9F0K - chains A and B of the 3 polymer chains in the assembly; structure by electron microscopy, 3.00 A resolution.

# Chain A
Name: Capsid protein VP1
From: Human poliovirus 1 Mahoney
UniProtKB: P03300 (POLG_POL1M); residues 1-302 here correspond to UniProt positions 580-881 (UniProt number = residue number + 579)
Chain sequence (302 residues; numbered 1 to 302; the number before each row is that of its first residue):
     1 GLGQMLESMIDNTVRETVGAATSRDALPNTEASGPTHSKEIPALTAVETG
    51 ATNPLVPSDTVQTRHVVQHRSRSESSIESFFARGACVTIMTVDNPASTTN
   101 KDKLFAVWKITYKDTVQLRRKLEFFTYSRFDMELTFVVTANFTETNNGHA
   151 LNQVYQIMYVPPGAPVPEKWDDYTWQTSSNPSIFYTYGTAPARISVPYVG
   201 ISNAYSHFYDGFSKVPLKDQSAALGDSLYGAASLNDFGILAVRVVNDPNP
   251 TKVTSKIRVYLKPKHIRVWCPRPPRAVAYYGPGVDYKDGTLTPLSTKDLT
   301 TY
Disordered / not traced: 1-67, 217-226, 231-232, 287-302
Differences from the reference sequence: engineered mutation P248 (His827 in P03300)
Curated features (UniProtKB/Swiss-Prot):
  - region: G1 to A21 (Amphipathic alpha-helix)
  - site: Y302 (Cleavage)
What the authors report for this chain:
  - conformationally variable residues: I157, Y159, F237

# Chain B
Name: Capsid protein VP0
From: Human poliovirus 1 Mahoney
UniProtKB: P03300 (POLG_POL1M); residue numbers follow UniProt; this construct covers 2-341
Chain sequence (341 residues; row label = number of the first residue in the row):
     1 MGAQVSSQKVGAHENSNGAYGGSTINYTTINYYRDSASNAASKQDFSQDP
    51 SKFTEPIKDVLIKTAPMLNSPNIEACGYSDRVLQLTLGNSTITAQEAANS
   101 VVAYGRWPEYLRDSEANPVDQPTEPEVAACRFYTLDTVSWTKESRGWWWK
   151 LPDALRDMGLFGQNMYYHYLGRSGYTVHVQCNASKFHQGALGVFAVPEMC
   201 LAGDSNTTTMHTSYQNANPGEKGGTFTGTFTPDNNQTSPARRFCPVDYLL
   251 GNGTLLGNAFVFPHQIINLRTNNCATLVLPYVNSLSIDSMVKHNNWGIAI
   301 LPLAPLNFASESSPEIPITLTIAPMCCEFNGLRNITLPRLQ
Disordered / not traced: 1-31, 42-50, 70-90, 114-124, 206-211, 230-241, 336-341
Differences from the reference sequence: initiating methionine (1); engineered mutation G18 (Arg in P03300), A94 (Thr in P03300), E126 (Asp in P03300)
Curated features (UniProtKB/Swiss-Prot):
  - site (Cleavage): N69, S70, Q341
  - lipidation: G2 (N-myristoyl glycine)
  - mutagenesis: G2 (G2A: 100% loss of myristoylation. Impaired viral assembly), A3 (A3D: 50% loss of myristoylation. Severe reduction in specific infectivity; A3G/L/V: No effect on myristoylation and virus growth; A3H: No effect on myristoylation ...), H264 (H264G/T: Complete loss of VP0 cleavage)

# Interface between chain A and chain B
Pairs across the interface - 52 pairs, chain A then chain B:
  Y127(A) with E198(B), hydrogen bond; V282(B), hydrophobic; N283(B)
  S195(A) with A37(B)
  S202(A) with L285(B)
  N203(A) with S284(B)
  A204(A) with S284(B)
  F208(A) with E198(B)
  Y209(A) with E198(B); C200(B), hydrogen bond (backbone-side chain); H293(B)
  D210(A) with K150(B), salt bridge; E198(B), hydrogen bond (backbone-side chain); M199(B); C200(B), hydrogen bond (backbone-side chain); H293(B), hydrogen bond (backbone-side chain); N294(B), hydrogen bond (backbone-backbone)
  G211(A) with K292(B); H293(B)
  F212(A) with S213(B); Y214(B); K292(B)
  V215(A) with Y214(B); V291(B); K292(B)
  P216(A) with Y214(B)
  Y229(A) with C200(B); L201(B); T212(B)
  K264(A) with A41(B), hydrogen bond (side chain-backbone)
  H265(A) with A41(B)
  P271(A) with F262(B)
  R272(A) with V196(B); P197(B), hydrogen bond (side chain-backbone); E198(B); N252(B)
  P273(A) with T254(B); N258(B); V261(B); F262(B)
  P274(A) with T254(B)
  R275(A) with N252(B); T254(B)
  V284(A) with L201(B)
  D285(A) with A202(B)
  Y286(A) with A202(B), hydrogen bond (side chain-backbone); G203(B); V246(B); L249(B), hydrophobic; G251(B), hydrogen bond (side chain-backbone); N252(B); G253(B)
Also at the interface, not in a pair above, chain A (28 interface residues in all): E78, T126, D131, S213, C270
Also at the interface, not in a pair above, chain B (37 interface residues in all): S38, Y104, A217, P245, A259, D288

# In short
The interface between chain A and chain B involves 28 residues on one side and 37 on the other, with 10
hydrogen bonds and 1 salt bridge. Polar contacts include D210(A)-K150(B), Y127(A)-E198(B) and Y209(A)-C200(B).
UniProt lists 3 mutagenesis sites on chain B. From the paper: conformational variability at I157(A), Y159(A)
and F237(A).
Chain A is Capsid protein VP1 and chain B is Capsid protein VP0, both from Human poliovirus 1 Mahoney; the
structure, Poliovirus type 1 (strain Mahoney) expanded conformation stabilised virus-like particle (PV1 SC6b)
from a mammalian expression ..., was determined by electron microscopy together with 9EYY, 9EZ0, 9F3Q, 9F59
and 9F5P from the same study.
